PDB entry 5VAG | X-ray diffraction, 1.90 A resolution | chains A and B of the 3 polymer chains in the assembly

[Chain A]
Protein: Hemagglutinin
Organism: Influenza A virus
UniProt: R4NN21 (R4NN21_9INFA); numbering as in UniProt (aligned over 19-340)
Sequence (322 residues; numbered 19 to 340; the number before each row is that of its first residue):
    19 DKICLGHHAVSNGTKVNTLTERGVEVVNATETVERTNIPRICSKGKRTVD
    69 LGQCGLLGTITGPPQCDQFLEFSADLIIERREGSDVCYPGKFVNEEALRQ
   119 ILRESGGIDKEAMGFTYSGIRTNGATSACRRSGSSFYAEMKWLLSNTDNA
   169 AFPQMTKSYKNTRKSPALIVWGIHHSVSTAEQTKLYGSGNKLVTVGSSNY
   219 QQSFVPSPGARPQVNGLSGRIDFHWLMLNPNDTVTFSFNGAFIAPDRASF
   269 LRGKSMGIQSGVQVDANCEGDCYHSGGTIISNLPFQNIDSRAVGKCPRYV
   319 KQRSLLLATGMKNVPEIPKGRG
Not modelled in the structure: 19-64, 274-340
Cystine bridges: Cys72-Cys84, Cys105-Cys147

[Chain B]
Protein: Light chain of antibody m826
Organism: Homo sapiens
Notes: antibody fragment or engineered binder
Sequence (215 residues; numbered 0 to 214; the number before each row is that of its first residue; numbering starts at 0):
     0 GDIQLTQSPSSLSASVGDRVTITCRASQSISSYLNWYQQKPGKAPKLLIY
    50 AASSLQSGVPSRFSGSGSGTDFTLTISSLQPEDFATYYCQQSYSTPRTFG
   100 QGTKVEIKRTVAAPSVFIFPPSDEQLKSGTASVVCLLNNFYPREAKVQWK
   150 VDNALQSGNSQESVTEQDSKDSTYSLSSTLTLSKADYEKHKVYACEVTHQ
   200 GLSSPVTKSFNRGEC
Not modelled in the structure: 214
Cystine bridges: Cys23-Cys88, Cys134-Cys194

[Chain A / chain B interface]
Contacting residue pairs - 21 pairs, chain A then chain B:
  Lys109(A) with Tyr92(B), hydrogen bond
  Val111(A) with Tyr32(B); Tyr92(B), hydrophobic
  Asn112(A) with Ser91(B), hydrogen bond (side chain-backbone); Tyr92(B), hydrogen bond (backbone-backbone); Ser93(B); Arg96(B), hydrogen bond
  Glu114(A) with Ser93(B), hydrogen bond; Thr94(B), hydrogen bond (side chain-backbone)
  Asn217(A) with Tyr49(B)
  Tyr218(A) with Tyr49(B), hydrophobic
  Gln219(A) with Tyr49(B), hydrogen bond (backbone-side chain); Ser53(B), hydrogen bond (backbone-side chain)
  Gln220(A) with Ser31(B), hydrogen bond; Tyr32(B); Ala50(B)
  Ser221(A) with Ser31(B), hydrogen bond (backbone-side chain)
  Phe222(A) with Ser30(B); Ser31(B); Tyr32(B)
  His242(A) with Tyr32(B), hydrogen bond
Other interface residues (no listed pair), chain A (12 interface residues in all): Ala115
Other interface residues (no listed pair), chain B (12 interface residues in all): Pro95

[In short]
The chain A/chain B interface involves 12 residues from each chain, with 11 hydrogen bonds. Among the polar
pairs are Lys109(A)-Tyr92(B), Asn112(A)-Ser91(B) and Asn112(A)-Arg96(B).
Here chain A is Hemagglutinin (Influenza A virus) and chain B is Light chain of antibody m826 (Homo sapiens).
Entry 5VAG (Crystal structure of H7-specific antibody m826 in complex with the HA1 domain of hemagglutinin
from H7N9 ...) was determined by X-ray diffraction.
